PDB entry 8ZC3 | electron microscopy, 4.69 A resolution (low resolution: residue-level contacts below are approximate; hydrogen-bond / salt-bridge calls are withheld) | chains B and N of the 9 polymer chains in the assembly

[Chain B]
Protein: Spike glycoprotein
Source organism: Severe acute respiratory syndrome coronavirus 2
UniProt: P0DTC2 (SPIKE_SARS2); aligned to UniProt positions 14-1202 over residues 17-1211 (the alignment contains insertions or deletions, so no single offset holds)
Amino-acid sequence (1238 residues; row label = number of the first residue in the row; note: 6 numbers in that range are skipped by the numbering (no residue carries them; nothing is unmodelled there)):
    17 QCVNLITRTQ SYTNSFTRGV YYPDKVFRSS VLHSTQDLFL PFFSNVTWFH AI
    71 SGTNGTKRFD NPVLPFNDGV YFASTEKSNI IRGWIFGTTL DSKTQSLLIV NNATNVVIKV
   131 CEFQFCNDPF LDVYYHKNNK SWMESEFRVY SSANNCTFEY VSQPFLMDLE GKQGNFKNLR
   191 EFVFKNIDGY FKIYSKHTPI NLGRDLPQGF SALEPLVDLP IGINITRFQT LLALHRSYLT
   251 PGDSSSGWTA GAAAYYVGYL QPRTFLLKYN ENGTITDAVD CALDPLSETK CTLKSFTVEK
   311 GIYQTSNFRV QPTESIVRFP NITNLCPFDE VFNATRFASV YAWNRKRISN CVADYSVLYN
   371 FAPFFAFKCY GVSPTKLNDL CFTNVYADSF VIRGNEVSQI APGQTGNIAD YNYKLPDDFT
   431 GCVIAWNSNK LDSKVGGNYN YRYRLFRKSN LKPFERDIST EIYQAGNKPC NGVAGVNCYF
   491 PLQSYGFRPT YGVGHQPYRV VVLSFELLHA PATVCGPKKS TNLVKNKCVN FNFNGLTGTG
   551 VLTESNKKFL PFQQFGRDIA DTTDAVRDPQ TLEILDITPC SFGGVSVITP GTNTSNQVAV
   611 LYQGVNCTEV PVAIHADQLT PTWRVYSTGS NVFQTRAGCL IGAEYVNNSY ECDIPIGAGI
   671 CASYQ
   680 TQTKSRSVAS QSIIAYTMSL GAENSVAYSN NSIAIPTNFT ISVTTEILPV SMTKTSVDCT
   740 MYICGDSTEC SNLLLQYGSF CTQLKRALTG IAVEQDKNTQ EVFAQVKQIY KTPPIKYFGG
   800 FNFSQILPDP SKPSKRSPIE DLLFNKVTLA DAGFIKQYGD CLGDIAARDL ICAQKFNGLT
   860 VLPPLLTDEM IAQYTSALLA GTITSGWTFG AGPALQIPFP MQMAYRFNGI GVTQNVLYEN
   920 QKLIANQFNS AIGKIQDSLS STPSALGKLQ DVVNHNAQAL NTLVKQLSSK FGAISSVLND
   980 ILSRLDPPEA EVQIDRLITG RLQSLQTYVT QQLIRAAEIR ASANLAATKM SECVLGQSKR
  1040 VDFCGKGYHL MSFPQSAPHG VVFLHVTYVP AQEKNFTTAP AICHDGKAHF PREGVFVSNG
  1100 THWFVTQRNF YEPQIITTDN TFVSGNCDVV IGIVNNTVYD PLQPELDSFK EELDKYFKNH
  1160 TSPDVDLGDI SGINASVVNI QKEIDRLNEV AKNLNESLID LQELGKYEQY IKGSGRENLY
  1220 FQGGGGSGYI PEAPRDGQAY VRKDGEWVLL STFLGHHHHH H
Disordered / not traced: 17-26, 71-81, 97-98, 143-154, 161-167, 177-186, 211-215, 248-262, 621-640, 680-690, 828-855, 1148-1260
Differences from the reference sequence: variant Ile22 (Thr19 in P0DTC2), Ser27 (Ala in P0DTC2), Asp142 (Gly in P0DTC2), Gly213 (Val in P0DTC2), Asp339 (Gly in P0DTC2), Phe371 (Ser in P0DTC2), Pro373 (Ser in P0DTC2), Phe375 (Ser in P0DTC2), Ala376 (Thr in P0DTC2), Asn405 (Asp in P0DTC2), Ser408 (Arg in P0DTC2), Asn417 (Lys in P0DTC2), Lys440 (Asn in P0DTC2), Arg452 (Leu in P0DTC2), Asn477 (Ser in P0DTC2), Lys478 (Thr in P0DTC2), Ala484 (Glu in P0DTC2), Val486 (Phe in P0DTC2), Arg498 (Gln in P0DTC2), Tyr501 (Asn in P0DTC2), His505 (Tyr in P0DTC2), Gly614 (Asp in P0DTC2), Tyr655 (His in P0DTC2), Lys683 (Asn679 in P0DTC2), Lys764 (Asn in P0DTC2), Tyr796 (Asp in P0DTC2), His954 (Gln in P0DTC2), Lys969 (Asn in P0DTC2); engineered mutation Pro817 (Phe in P0DTC2), Pro892 (Ala in P0DTC2), Pro899 (Ala in P0DTC2), Pro942 (Ala in P0DTC2), Pro986 (Lys in P0DTC2), Pro987 (Val in P0DTC2); expression tag (1212-1260)
Curated features (UniProtKB/Swiss-Prot):
  - glycosylation: Asn20 (N-linked (GlcNAc...) (complex) asparagine)
Disulfide bonds: Cys291-Cys301, Cys336-Cys361, Cys379-Cys432, Cys391-Cys525, Cys480-Cys488, Cys538-Cys590, Cys617-Cys649, Cys662-Cys671, Cys738-Cys760, Cys743-Cys749, Cys1032-Cys1043, Cys1082-Cys1126
Covalently attached groups: N-acetylglucosamine (NAG) linked to Asn61, Asn122, Asn234, Asn282, Asn331, Asn343, Asn616, Asn709, Asn717, Asn801, Asn1074, Asn1098, Asn1134

[Chain N]
Protein: Light chain of D1F6 Fab
Source organism: Homo sapiens
Notes: antibody fragment or engineered binder
Amino-acid sequence (223 residues; numbered 1 to 223; the number before each row is that of its first residue):
     1 QPVLTQPPSA SGPPGQSVSI SCSGSRSNIG TNFVYWYQQL PGAAPKLLIY KNDQRPSGVP
    61 ERFFGSKSGT SASLAISGLR SEDEVDYYCA AWDDSLSGHV FGAGTKVTVL GTKLTVLGQP
   121 KAAPSVTLFP PSSEELQANK ATLVCLISDF YPGAVTVAWK ADSSPVKAGV ETTTPSKQSN
   181 NKYAASSYLS LTPEQWKSHR SYSCQVTHEG STVEKTVAPT ECS
Disordered / not traced: 1, 111-117, 222-223
Disulfide bonds: Cys22-Cys89, Cys145-Cys204

[Chain B / chain N interface]
Pairs across the interface (12):
  Gly404(B) with Phe64(N)
  Asn405(B) with Glu61(N); Phe64(N)
  Ser408(B) with Asp53(N)
  Gln409(B) with Asp53(N)
  Thr500(B) with Gln16(N); Ser17(N)
  Tyr501(B) with Ser17(N)
  Gly502(B) with Ser17(N)
  Gly504(B) with Phe64(N)
  His505(B) with Arg62(N); Ser77(N)
Also at the interface, not in a pair above, chain B (11 interface residues in all): Glu406, Val503
Also at the interface, not in a pair above, chain N (8 interface residues in all): Ala75

[Summary]
The interface between chain B and chain N involves 11 residues on one side and 8 on the other.
N-acetylglucosamine is covalently linked to Asn61(B), Asn122(B), Asn234(B), Asn282(B), Asn331(B) and Asn343(B)
and 7 more.
Chain B is Spike glycoprotein (Severe acute respiratory syndrome coronavirus 2) and chain N is Light chain of
D1F6 Fab (Homo sapiens); the structure, SARS-CoV-2 Omicron BA.4 spike trimer (6P) in complex with 3 D1F6 Fabs
(1 RBD up), was determined by electron microscopy together with 8ZBY, 8ZBZ, 8ZC0, 8ZC1, 8ZC2, 8ZC4, 8ZC5 and
8ZC6 from the same study.
